7RA8 - chains A and B of the 9 polymer chains in the assembly; structure by electron microscopy, 3.10 A resolution.

== Chain A (and B) ==
Protein: Spike glycoprotein
From: Severe acute respiratory syndrome coronavirus 2
Notes: chain B of this document is another copy of the same molecule, construct and numbering; everything in this record applies to it too
UniProt: P0DTC2 (SPIKE_SARS2); numbering as in UniProt (aligned over 1-1208)
Amino-acid sequence (1288 residues; row label = number of the first residue in the row):
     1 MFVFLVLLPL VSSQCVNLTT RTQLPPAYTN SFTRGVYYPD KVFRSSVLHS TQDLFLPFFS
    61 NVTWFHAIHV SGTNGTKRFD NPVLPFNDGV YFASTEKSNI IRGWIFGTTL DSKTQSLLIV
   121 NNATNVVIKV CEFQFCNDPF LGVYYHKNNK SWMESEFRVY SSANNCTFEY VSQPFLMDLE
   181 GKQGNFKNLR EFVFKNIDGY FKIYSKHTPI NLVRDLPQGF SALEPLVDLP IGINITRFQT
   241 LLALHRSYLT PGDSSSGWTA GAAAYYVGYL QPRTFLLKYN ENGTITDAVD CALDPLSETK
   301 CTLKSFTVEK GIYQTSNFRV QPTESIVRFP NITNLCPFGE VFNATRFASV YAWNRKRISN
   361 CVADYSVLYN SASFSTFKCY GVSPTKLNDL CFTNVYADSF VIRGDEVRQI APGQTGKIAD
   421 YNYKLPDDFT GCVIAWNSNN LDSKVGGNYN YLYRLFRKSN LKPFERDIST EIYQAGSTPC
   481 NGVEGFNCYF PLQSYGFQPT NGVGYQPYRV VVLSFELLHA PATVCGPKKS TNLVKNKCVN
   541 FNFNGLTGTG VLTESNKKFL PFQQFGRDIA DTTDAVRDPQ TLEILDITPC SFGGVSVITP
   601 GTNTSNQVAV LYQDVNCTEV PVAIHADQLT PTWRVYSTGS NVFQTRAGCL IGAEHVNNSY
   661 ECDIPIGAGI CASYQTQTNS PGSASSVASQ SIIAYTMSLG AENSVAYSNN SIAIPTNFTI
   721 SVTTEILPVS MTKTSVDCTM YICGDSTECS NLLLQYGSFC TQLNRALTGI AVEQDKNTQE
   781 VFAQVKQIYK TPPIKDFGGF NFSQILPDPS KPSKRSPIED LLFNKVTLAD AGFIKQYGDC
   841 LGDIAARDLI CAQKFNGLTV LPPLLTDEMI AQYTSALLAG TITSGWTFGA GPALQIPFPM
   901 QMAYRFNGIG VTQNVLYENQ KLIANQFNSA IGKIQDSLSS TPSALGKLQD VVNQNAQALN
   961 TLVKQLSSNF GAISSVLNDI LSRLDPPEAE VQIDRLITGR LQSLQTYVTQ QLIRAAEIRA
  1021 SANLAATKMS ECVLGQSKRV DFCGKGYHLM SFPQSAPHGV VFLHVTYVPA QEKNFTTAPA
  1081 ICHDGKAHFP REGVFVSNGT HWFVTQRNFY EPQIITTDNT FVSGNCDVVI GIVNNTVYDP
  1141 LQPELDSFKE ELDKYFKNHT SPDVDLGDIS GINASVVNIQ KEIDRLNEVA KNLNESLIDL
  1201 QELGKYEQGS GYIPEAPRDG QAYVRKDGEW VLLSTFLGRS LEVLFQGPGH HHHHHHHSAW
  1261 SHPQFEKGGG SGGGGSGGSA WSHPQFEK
Disordered / not traced: 1-26, 67-81, 96-102, 107-115, 122-125, 131-167, 173-187, 211-215, 242-264, 446-447, 467-490, 622-640, 676-689, 827-854, 1146-1288
Construct notes: engineered mutation Gly682 (Arg in P0DTC2), Ser683 (Arg in P0DTC2), Ser685 (Arg in P0DTC2), Pro817 (Phe in P0DTC2), Pro892 (Ala in P0DTC2), Pro899 (Ala in P0DTC2), Pro942 (Ala in P0DTC2), Pro986 (Lys in P0DTC2), Pro987 (Val in P0DTC2); expression tag (1209-1288)
Swiss-Prot annotation at these positions:
  - region: Asn280 to Cys301 (Putative superantigen), Arg403 to Asp405 (Integrin-binding motif), Asn448 to Phe456 (Immunodominant HLA epitope recognized by the CD8+), Pro681, Ala684 (Putative superantigen), Ser816 to Tyr837 (Fusion peptide 1), Lys835 to Phe855 (Fusion peptide 2), Asp1163 to Glu1202 (Heptad repeat 2)
  - site: Arg815, Ser816 (Cleavage)
  - glycosylation: Asn17 (N-linked (GlcNAc...) (complex) asparagine), Asn61 (N-linked (GlcNAc...) (hybrid) asparagine), Asn74 (N-linked (GlcNAc...) (complex) asparagine), Asn122 (N-linked (GlcNAc...) (hybrid) asparagine), Asn149 (N-linked (GlcNAc...) (complex) asparagine), Asn165 (N-linked (GlcNAc...) (complex) asparagine), Asn234 (N-linked (GlcNAc...) (high mannose) asparagine), Asn282 (N-linked (GlcNAc...) (complex) asparagine), Thr323 (O-linked (GalNAc) threonine), Ser325 (O-linked (HexNAc...) serine), Asn331 (N-linked (GlcNAc...) (complex) asparagine), Asn343 (N-linked (GlcNAc...) (complex) asparagine), Asn603 (N-linked (GlcNAc...) (hybrid) asparagine), Asn616 (N-linked (GlcNAc...) (complex) asparagine), Asn657 (N-linked (GlcNAc...) (complex) asparagine), Thr676 (O-linked (GlcNAc...) threonine), Thr678 (O-linked (GlcNAc...) threonine), Asn709 (N-linked (GlcNAc...) (high mannose) asparagine), Asn717 (N-linked (GlcNAc...) (hybrid) asparagine), Asn801 (N-linked (GlcNAc...) (hybrid) asparagine) and 6 more in UniProt
  - natural variant: Leu5 (L5F: In strain: Iota/B.1.526), Ser13 (S13I: In strain: Epsilon/B.1.427/B.1.429), Leu18 (L18F: In strain: Beta/B.1.351, Gamma/P.1 and 1 more), Thr19 (T19I: In strain: Omicron/BQ.1.1, Omicron/XBB.1.5 and 1 more; T19R: In strain: Delta/B.1.617.2, Omicron/BA.2 and 4 more), Thr20 (T20N: In strain: Gamma/P.1), Leu24 to Ala27 (sequence variant, change not given here; In strain: Omicron/BA.2, Omicron/BA.2.12.1 and 6 more), Pro26 (P26S: In strain: Gamma/P.1), Gln52 (Q52H: In strain: Omicron/EG.5.1), Ala67 (A67V: In strain: Eta/B.1.525, Omicron/BA.1), His69 to Val70 (deletion: In strain: Alpha/B.1.1.7, Eta/B.1.525 and 5 more), Gly75 (G75V: In strain: Lambda/C.37), Thr76 (T76I: In strain: Lambda/C.37), 82 further natural variant entries in UniProt
  - mutagenesis: His69 to Val70 (Increased incorporation of cleaved spike into virions), Asn121 (N121Q: Partial loss of biliverdin affinity), Arg190 (R190K: Partial loss of biliverdin affinity), Asn234 (N234Q: Increased resistance to neutralizing antibodies), Asn331 (N331Q: Reduced viral infectivity), Asn343 (N343Q: Reduced viral infectivity), Leu452 (L452R: Increased resistance to neutralizing antibodies. Decreases HLA binding to NF9 epitope. Increased binding affinity to human ACE2), Tyr453 (Y453F: Decreased HLA binding to NF9 epitope. Increased binding affinity to human ACE2), Ala475 (A475V: Increased resistance to neutralizing antibodies), Val483 (V483A: Increased resistance to neutralizing antibodies), Glu484 (E484D: Increased replication in human TMEM106B overexpressing cells), Phe490 (F490L: Increased resistance to neutralizing antibodies and human covalescent sera neutralization), 12 further mutagenesis entries in UniProt
Disulfides: Cys291-Cys301, Cys336-Cys361, Cys379-Cys432, Cys391-Cys525, Cys538-Cys590, Cys617-Cys649, Cys662-Cys671, Cys738-Cys760, Cys743-Cys749, Cys1032-Cys1043, Cys1082-Cys1126
Glycans and other covalent adducts: N-acetylglucosamine (NAG) linked to Asn61, Asn234, Asn282, Asn331, Asn343, Asn603, Asn616, Asn657, Asn709, Asn717, Asn801, Asn1074, Asn1098, Asn1134
Reported in the primary citation:
  - mutagenesis - K417N/E484K/N501Y, K417T/E484K/N501Y, K417V, N439K, L452R, Y453F, E484K, N501Y: unchanged binding to S2X259

== Interface between chain A and chain B ==
Pairs across the interface (144; chain A residue first):
  Tyr38(A) - Leu560(B)
  Tyr38(A) - Phe562(B)  hydrophobic
  Asp40(A) - Phe562(B)
  Lys41(A) - Phe562(B)
  Lys41(A) - Gln563(B)
  Lys41(A) - Gln564(B)  hydrogen bond (backbone-backbone)
  Lys41(A) - Phe565(B)
  Val42(A) - Gln563(B)  hydrogen bond (backbone-side chain)
  Val42(A) - Phe565(B)
  Val42(A) - Arg567(B)
  Phe43(A) - Lys558(B)
  Phe43(A) - Phe559(B)  hydrophobic
  Phe43(A) - Gln563(B)
  Phe43(A) - Phe565(B)  hydrogen bond (backbone-backbone)
  Phe43(A) - Gly566(B)
  Phe43(A) - Arg567(B)  hydrogen bond (backbone-backbone)
  Arg44(A) - Arg567(B)
  Val47(A) - Ile569(B)  hydrophobic
  Tyr200(A) - Pro521(B)
  Glu224(A) - Phe562(B)
  Pro225(A) - Phe562(B)
  Pro230(A) - Pro521(B)
  Gly232(A) - Pro521(B)
  Asn282(A) - Lys558(B)
  Asn282(A) - Leu560(B)
  Gly283(A) - Leu560(B)
  Gly283(A) - Gln563(B)
  Thr284(A) - Leu560(B)
  Asp737(A) - Asn317(B)
  Met740(A) - Arg319(B)
  Met740(A) - Phe592(B)  hydrophobic
  Gly744(A) - Arg319(B)  hydrogen bond (backbone-side chain)
  Asp745(A) - Arg319(B)
  Gln755(A) - Asn969(B)  hydrogen bond
  Gln755(A) - Phe970(B)  hydrogen bond (backbone-backbone)
  Gln755(A) - Gly971(B)
  Tyr756(A) - Gln965(B)  hydrogen bond (backbone-side chain)
  Gly757(A) - Gln965(B)
  Ser758(A) - Thr961(B)
  Ser758(A) - Gln965(B)  hydrogen bond
  Phe759(A) - Gln965(B)
  Phe759(A) - Phe970(B)  hydrophobic
  Phe759(A) - Gln1002(B)
  Phe759(A) - Ser1003(B)
  Phe759(A) - Thr1006(B)
  Gln762(A) - Thr961(B)
  Gln762(A) - Thr1006(B)
  Arg765(A) - Gln957(B)
  Lys786(A) - Gly700(B)
  Lys786(A) - Ala701(B)
  Lys786(A) - Lys1045(B)
  Gln787(A) - Ala701(B)
  Gln787(A) - Asn703(B)
  Ile788(A) - Leu699(B)  hydrophobic
  Ile788(A) - Ala701(B)  hydrogen bond (backbone-backbone)
  Ile788(A) - Asn703(B)  hydrogen bond (backbone-backbone)
  Tyr789(A) - Asn703(B)
  Lys790(A) - Glu702(B)  salt bridge
  Lys790(A) - Asn703(B)
  Pro792(A) - Tyr707(B)  hydrophobic
  Asp796(A) - Tyr707(B)  hydrogen bond (backbone-side chain)
  Asp796(A) - Asn709(B)
  Phe797(A) - Tyr707(B)
  Phe855(A) - Thr572(B)
  Phe855(A) - Pro589(B)  hydrophobic
  Phe855(A) - Phe592(B)
  Gly857(A) - Phe592(B)
  Leu858(A) - Phe592(B)
  Leu861(A) - Gln613(B)
  Pro863(A) - Gly667(B)
  Pro863(A) - Ala668(B)  hydrogen bond (backbone-backbone)
  Leu864(A) - Pro665(B)  hydrophobic
  Leu864(A) - Gly667(B)
  Leu864(A) - Ala668(B)
  Leu864(A) - Gly669(B)  hydrogen bond (backbone-backbone)
  Leu864(A) - Ile670(B)
  Leu864(A) - Cys671(B)  hydrophobic
  Leu864(A) - Met697(B)  hydrophobic
  Leu865(A) - Met697(B)  hydrophobic
  Thr866(A) - Ala668(B)
  Thr866(A) - Gly669(B)
  Met869(A) - Gly669(B)
  Met869(A) - Thr696(B)
  Met869(A) - Met697(B)
  Met869(A) - Leu699(B)
  Gln872(A) - Leu699(B)
  Tyr873(A) - Leu699(B)  hydrogen bond (side chain-backbone)
  Thr883(A) - Val705(B)
  Thr883(A) - Tyr707(B)
  Trp886(A) - Tyr1047(B)
  Ala890(A) - Lys1045(B)
  Ala890(A) - Gly1046(B)
  Ala890(A) - Tyr1047(B)  hydrophobic
  Pro892(A) - Pro1069(B)
  Ala893(A) - Val705(B)  hydrophobic
  Leu894(A) - Ala713(B)
  Leu894(A) - Pro715(B)
  Leu894(A) - Glu1072(B)
  Gln895(A) - Val705(B)
  Gln895(A) - Ala706(B)
  Gln895(A) - Ser711(B)  hydrogen bond
  Gln895(A) - Ile712(B)
  Gln895(A) - Ala713(B)  hydrogen bond (backbone-backbone)
  Gln895(A) - Asn1074(B)  hydrogen bond
  Ile896(A) - Tyr707(B)
  Ile896(A) - Ser711(B)
  Pro897(A) - Tyr707(B)  hydrophobic
  Pro897(A) - Asn709(B)
  Pro897(A) - Ser711(B)
  Pro897(A) - Thr1077(B)
  Phe898(A) - Tyr707(B)  hydrogen bond (backbone-side chain)
  Met900(A) - Thr1077(B)
  Met900(A) - Ala1078(B)
  Met900(A) - Pro1079(B)
  Tyr904(A) - Ile712(B)
  Tyr904(A) - Val1094(B)
  Tyr904(A) - Arg1107(B)
  Gln913(A) - Pro1090(B)
  Asn914(A) - Phe1089(B)
  Asn914(A) - Phe1121(B)
  Asn914(A) - Ser1123(B)
  Tyr917(A) - Pro1079(B)  hydrophobic
  Tyr917(A) - Phe1089(B)  hydrophobic
  Glu918(A) - Ser1123(B)
  Glu918(A) - Gly1124(B)
  Glu918(A) - Val1128(B)
  Asn960(A) - Ile569(B)
  Asn960(A) - Ala570(B)
  Val963(A) - Ala570(B)  hydrophobic
  Lys964(A) - Ile569(B)
  Lys964(A) - Ala570(B)
  Asp994(A) - Arg995(B)  salt bridge
  Gln1005(A) - Thr1006(B)
  Thr1009(A) - Thr1009(B)
  Leu1012(A) - Ile1013(B)  hydrophobic
  Ile1013(A) - Ile1013(B)  hydrophobic
  Arg1019(A) - Glu1017(B)
  Thr1027(A) - Arg1039(B)
  Ser1030(A) - Val1040(B)
  Glu1031(A) - Arg1039(B)  salt bridge
  Leu1034(A) - Val1040(B)
  Leu1034(A) - Asp1041(B)
  Arg1039(A) - Arg1039(B)
  Leu1141(A) - Leu1141(B)  hydrophobic
Interface residues without a listed pair, chain A (86 interface residues in all): Gly199, Ile231, Ala766, Pro862, Ser884, Thr887, Gly889, Gly891, Gln920, Gly1035
Interface residues without a listed pair, chain B (87 interface residues in all): Lys557, Arg646, Ala647, Ile666, Ser708, Asn710, Ile714, Ser968, Gly999, Gln1010, Ala1020, Val1068, Val1129, Ile1130

== Overview ==
The interface between chain A and chain B involves 86 residues on one side and 87 on the other; the contacts
include 19 hydrogen bonds and 3 salt bridges. Polar pairs include Lys790(A)-Glu702(B), Asp994(A)-Arg995(B) and
Glu1031(A)-Arg1039(B). From the paper: K417N/E484K/N501Y, K417T/E484K/N501Y and K417V of chain A, among
others, leave binding to S2X259 unchanged; 8 substitutions were tested in all.
Chain A and chain B are both Spike glycoprotein (Severe acute respiratory syndrome coronavirus 2); the
structure, SARS-CoV-2 S glycoprotein in complex with S2X259 Fab, was determined by electron microscopy,
deposited together with 7RAL.
